Entry 4NBX (X-ray diffraction, 1.75 A resolution); this record covers chains A and B.

[Chain A]
Name: TcdA
From: Clostridium difficile
UniProt: I6YE93 (I6YE93_CLODI); residues 7-143 here correspond to UniProt positions 2573-2709 (UniProt number = residue number + 2566)
Amino-acid sequence (143 residues; numbered 1 to 143; the number before each row is that of its first residue):
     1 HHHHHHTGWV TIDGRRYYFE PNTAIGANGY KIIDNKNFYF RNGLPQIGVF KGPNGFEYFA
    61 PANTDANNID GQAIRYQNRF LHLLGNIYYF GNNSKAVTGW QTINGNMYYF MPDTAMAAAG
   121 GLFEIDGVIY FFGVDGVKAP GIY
Sequence notes: expression tag (1-6)

[Chain B]
Name: A20.1 vhh
From: Lama glama
Notes: antibody fragment or engineered binder
Amino-acid sequence (154 residues; numbered 1 to 154; the number before each row is that of its first residue):
     1 QPAMAQAQVQ LVESGGGLAQ AGGSLRLSCA ASGRTFSMDP MAWFRQPPGK EREFVAAGSS
    61 TGRTTYYADS VKGRFTISRD NAKNTVYLQM NSLKPEDTAV YYCAAAPYGA NWYRDEYAYW
   121 GQGTQVTVSS GQAGQGSEQK LISEEDLNHH HHHH
Unresolved in the structure: 1-7, 131-154
Cystine bridges: Cys29-Cys103

[How chain A and chain B interact]
Pairs across the interface (26):
  Ile47(A) - Met38(B)  hydrophobic
  Tyr58(A) - Arg34(B)
  Pro61(A) - Arg34(B)
  Ala62(A) - Arg34(B)
  Asn63(A) - Gln8(B)
  Asn63(A) - Val9(B)
  Asn63(A) - Gly33(B)  hydrogen bond (side chain-backbone)
  Asn63(A) - Arg34(B)
  Asn63(A) - Tyr119(B)
  Thr64(A) - Arg34(B)  hydrogen bond
  Thr64(A) - Tyr119(B)  hydrogen bond (backbone-side chain)
  Arg79(A) - Tyr108(B)
  Phe80(A) - Tyr108(B)  hydrogen bond (backbone-backbone)
  Phe80(A) - Gly109(B)
  Phe80(A) - Ala110(B)
  His82(A) - Met38(B)
  His82(A) - Pro40(B)
  His82(A) - Pro107(B)
  His82(A) - Gly109(B)  hydrogen bond (side chain-backbone)
  His82(A) - Ala110(B)
  His82(A) - Trp112(B)  hydrogen bond
  Leu83(A) - Met38(B)
  Leu84(A) - Met38(B)  hydrogen bond (backbone-backbone)
  Leu84(A) - Ser60(B)
  Tyr108(A) - Ala110(B)
  Val134(A) - Tyr66(B)
Other interface residues (no listed pair), chain A (16 interface residues in all): Tyr76, Gly85, Asp135
Other interface residues (no listed pair), chain B (16 interface residues in all): Asp39, Asn111
The authors on this interface:
  - specific contacts: Gln8(B)-Asn63(A), Val9(B)-Asn63(A), Gly33(B)-Asn63(A), Arg34(B)-Tyr58(A), Arg34(B)-Pro61(A), Arg34(B)-Asn63(A), Arg34(B)-Thr64(A), Met38(B)-Ile47(A), Met38(B)-His82(A), Met38(B)-Leu83(A), Met38(B)-Leu84(A), Pro40(B)-His82(A), Ser60(B)-Leu84(A), Tyr66(B)-Val134(A), Pro107(B)-His82(A), Tyr108(B)-Arg79(A), Tyr108(B)-Phe80(A), Gly109(B)-Phe80(A), Gly109(B)-His82(A), Ala110(B)-His82(A), Trp112(B)-His82(A), Tyr119(B)-Asn63(A), Tyr119(B)-Thr64(A)
  - epitope / paratope residues, chain B: Gln8(B), Val9(B), Gly33(B), Arg34(B), Met38(B), Pro40(B), Ser60(B), Tyr66(B), Pro107(B), Tyr108(B), Gly109(B), Ala110(B), Trp112(B), Tyr119(B)

[Overview]
The chain A/chain B interface involves 16 residues from each chain; the contacts include 7 hydrogen bonds.
Polar pairs include Asn63(A)-Gly33(B), Thr64(A)-Arg34(B) and Thr64(A)-Tyr119(B). The authors report contacts
between Gln8(B) and Asn63(A), Val9(B) and Asn63(A) and Gly33(B) and Asn63(A) among others. The paper reports
epitope/paratope residues Gln8(B), Val9(B) and Gly33(B) among others.
Chain A is TcdA (Clostridium difficile) and chain B is A20.1 vhh (Lama glama); the structure, Crystal
Structure of Clostridium difficile Toxin A fragment TcdA-A1 Bound to A20.1 VHH, was determined by X-ray
diffraction, deposited together with 4NBY, 4NC0 and 4NC1.
